Entry 2MC0 (solution NMR); this record covers chains A and B.

# Chain A
Protein: HTH-type transcriptional activator TipA
From: Streptomyces lividans
UniProtKB: P0A4T9 (TIPA_STRLI); residues 110-253 here = UniProt positions 110-253
Amino-acid sequence (144 residues; each row starts with the number of its first residue):
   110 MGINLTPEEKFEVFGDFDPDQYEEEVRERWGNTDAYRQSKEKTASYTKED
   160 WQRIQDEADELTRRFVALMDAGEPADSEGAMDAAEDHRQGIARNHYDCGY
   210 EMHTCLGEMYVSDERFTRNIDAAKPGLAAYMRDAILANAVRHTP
Disordered / not traced: 110
Residues lining bound ligands: NO1 (4-(hydroxymethyl)-3-methyl-1H-indole-2-carboxylic acid): Ile-112, Phe-123, Phe-126, Pro-128, Ser-148, Trp-160, Gln-164, His-204

# Chain B
Protein: nosiheptide
Amino-acid sequence (13 residues; row label = number of the first residue in the row):
   501 SCTTCECCCSCAX
Modified positions: Cys-502, Cys-505, Cys-507, Cys-509, Cys-511 ((2Z)-2-amino-3-sulfanylprop-2-enoic acid; BB9); Thr-504 ((2z)-2-aminobut-2-enoic acid; DBU); Glu-506 ((2S,4S)-2-amino-4-hydroxy-pentanedioic acid; 3GL); Ser-510 (3-hydroxy-2-iminopropanoic acid; MH6); NH2 (amino group) at position 513
Covalently attached groups: covalent link Ser-501/Cys-509; covalent link Ser-501/Ser-510; 4-(hydroxymethyl)-3-methyl-1H-indole-2-carboxylic acid (NO1) linked to Glu-506, Cys-508
Residues lining bound ligands: NO1 (4-(hydroxymethyl)-3-methyl-1H-indole-2-carboxylic acid): Cys-502, Thr-503, Cys-507

# How chain A and chain B interact
Residue-residue contacts - 45 pairs, chain A then chain B:
  Phe-123(A) / Glu-506(B)
  Phe-126(A) / Thr-503(B)
  Phe-126(A) / Cys-505(B)
  Phe-126(A) / Glu-506(B)
  Tyr-131(A) / Thr-503(B)
  Tyr-131(A) / Thr-504(B)
  Tyr-131(A) / Cys-505(B)
  Val-135(A) / Cys-502(B)
  Val-135(A) / Thr-503(B)
  Val-135(A) / Thr-504(B)
  Arg-138(A) / Thr-504(B)
  Trp-139(A) / Ser-501(B)
  Trp-139(A) / Cys-502(B)
  Trp-139(A) / Thr-504(B)
  Trp-139(A) / Cys-509(B)
  Trp-139(A) / Ser-510(B)
  Trp-139(A) / Cys-511(B)
  Thr-142(A) / Ser-501(B)
  Thr-142(A) / Ser-510(B)
  Ala-144(A) / Cys-502(B)
  Tyr-145(A) / Cys-502(B)
  Gln-164(A) / Glu-506(B)
  Ile-200(A) / Cys-507(B)
  His-204(A) / Cys-508(B)
  Met-211(A) / Ala-512(B)
  Cys-214(A) / Ala-512(B)  covalent bond
  Leu-215(A) / Cys-507(B)
  Leu-215(A) / Cys-508(B)
  Leu-215(A) / Cys-509(B)
  Leu-215(A) / Ser-510(B)
  Met-218(A) / Ser-510(B)
  Met-218(A) / Cys-511(B)
  Met-218(A) / Ala-512(B)
  Tyr-219(A) / Cys-507(B)
  Arg-224(A) / Cys-505(B)
  Phe-225(A) / Thr-503(B)
  Phe-225(A) / Thr-504(B)
  Phe-225(A) / Cys-505(B)
  Phe-225(A) / Glu-506(B)
  Phe-225(A) / Cys-507(B)
  Phe-225(A) / Cys-508(B)
  Phe-225(A) / Cys-509(B)
  Asn-228(A) / Cys-505(B)
  Asn-228(A) / Glu-506(B)
  Ile-229(A) / Cys-507(B)
Other interface residues (no listed pair), chain A (26 interface residues in all): Ser-148, Trp-160, Tyr-205, Glu-210, Asp-222

# Overview
Chain A and chain B form an interface of 26 and 12 residues respectively, with 1 covalent bond. Ligands of
chain A: compound NO1. Covalently linked compound NO1: at Glu-506(B).
Here chain A is HTH-type transcriptional activator TipA (Streptomyces lividans) and chain B is nosiheptide.
Entry 2MC0 (Structural Basis of a Thiopeptide Antibiotic Multidrug Resistance System from Streptomyces
lividans:Nosiheptide in Complex with TipAS) was determined by solution NMR, deposited together with 2MBZ.
